PDB entry 6HVW | X-ray diffraction, 3.00 A resolution | chains I and Y of the 28 polymer chains in the assembly

# Chain I
Protein: Proteasome subunit beta type-3
Organism: Saccharomyces cerevisiae (strain ATCC 204508 / S288c)
Notes: EC 3.4.25.1
UniProtKB: P25451 (PSB3_YEAST); residues 0-204 here correspond to UniProt positions 1-205 (UniProt number = residue number + 1)
Chain sequence (205 residues; row label = number of the first residue in the row; numbering starts at 0):
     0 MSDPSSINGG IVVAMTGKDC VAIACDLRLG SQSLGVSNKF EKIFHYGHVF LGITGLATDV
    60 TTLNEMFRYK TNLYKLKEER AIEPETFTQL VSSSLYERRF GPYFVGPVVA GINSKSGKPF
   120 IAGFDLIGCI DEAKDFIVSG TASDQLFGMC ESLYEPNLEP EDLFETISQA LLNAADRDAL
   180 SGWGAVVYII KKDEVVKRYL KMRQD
Not modelled in the structure: 0
Bound ions: Mg2+ site 1: Ala174, Asp177, Ser180; Mg2+ site 2: Asp204 (shared with Ala165(Y), Asp168(Y) of chain Y)
Small-molecule neighbours: GVW ((2S)-N-[(2S,3R)-1-[(4AS,8AS)-1,2,3,4,4A,5,6,7,8,8A-decahydronaphthalen-2-yl]-4-methyl-3,4-bis(oxidanyl)pentan-2-yl]-3-(4-methoxyphenyl)-2-[[(2S)-2-(2-morpholin-4-ylethanoylamino)propanoyl]amino]propanamide): Asp124, Leu125, Ile126, Cys128

# Chain Y
Protein: Proteasome subunit beta type-5
Organism: Saccharomyces cerevisiae (strain ATCC 204508 / S288c)
Notes: EC 3.4.25.1
UniProtKB: P30656 (PSB5_YEAST); residues 1-212 here correspond to UniProt positions 76-287 (UniProt number = residue number + 75)
Chain sequence (212 residues; row label = number of the first residue in the row):
     1 TTTLAFRFQG GIIVAVDSRA TAGNWVASQT VKKVIEINPF LLGTMAGGAA DCQFWETWLG
    61 SQCRLHELRE KERISVAAAS KILSNLVYQY KGAGLSMGTM ICGYTRKEGP TIYYVDSDGT
   121 RLKGDIFCVG SGQTFAYGVL DSNYKWDLSV EDALYLGKRS ILAAAHRDAY SGGSVNLYHV
   181 TEDGWIYHGN HDVGELFWKV KEEEGSFNNV IG
Covalent attachments: compound GVW linked to Thr1
Bound ions: Mg2+: Ala165, Asp168 (shared with Asp204(I) of chain I)
Small-molecule neighbours: GVW ((2S)-N-[(2S,3R)-1-[(4AS,8AS)-1,2,3,4,4A,5,6,7,8,8A-decahydronaphthalen-2-yl]-4-methyl-3,4-bis(oxidanyl)pentan-2-yl]-3-(4-methoxyphenyl)-2-[[(2S)-2-(2-morpholin-4-ylethanoylamino)propanoyl]amino]propanamide): Arg19, Ala20, Thr21, Ala22, Val31, Lys32, Lys33, Met45, Ala46, Gly47, Gly48, Ala49, Cys52, Gln53, Ser96, Ser131, Tyr170

# How chain I and chain Y interact
Residue-residue contacts - 46 pairs, chain I then chain Y:
  Arg27(I) - Ala169(Y)
  Ser32(I) - Arg167(Y)
  Ser32(I) - Asp168(Y)
  Ser32(I) - Ala169(Y)  hydrogen bond (backbone-backbone)
  Ser32(I) - Tyr170(Y)
  Leu33(I) - Phe135(Y)  hydrophobic
  Gly34(I) - Arg167(Y)  hydrogen bond (backbone-side chain)
  Val35(I) - Arg167(Y)  hydrogen bond (backbone-side chain)
  Asn37(I) - Asn209(Y)  hydrogen bond (side chain-backbone)
  Asn37(I) - Val210(Y)
  Lys38(I) - Asn209(Y)  hydrogen bond (side chain-backbone)
  Lys38(I) - Val210(Y)
  Lys38(I) - Ile211(Y)
  Gln144(I) - Trp25(Y)
  Asp175(I) - Val26(Y)
  Asp175(I) - Gln29(Y)
  Arg176(I) - Trp25(Y)
  Arg176(I) - Val26(Y)  hydrogen bond (side chain-backbone)
  Arg176(I) - Ala27(Y)  hydrogen bond (side chain-backbone)
  Arg176(I) - Ser28(Y)
  Asp177(I) - Asn24(Y)
  Asp177(I) - Val26(Y)
  Ala178(I) - Asn24(Y)  hydrogen bond (backbone-backbone)
  Ala178(I) - Val26(Y)
  Ala178(I) - Ala169(Y)
  Ala178(I) - Tyr170(Y)  hydrophobic
  Leu179(I) - Asn24(Y)
  Trp182(I) - His166(Y)  hydrogen bond (side chain-backbone)
  Trp182(I) - Arg167(Y)
  Tyr198(I) - Ile211(Y)  hydrophobic
  Lys200(I) - Trp198(Y)
  Met201(I) - Trp198(Y)
  Arg202(I) - Gln29(Y)
  Arg202(I) - Gly173(Y)  hydrogen bond (side chain-backbone)
  Arg202(I) - Asp192(Y)  salt bridge
  Arg202(I) - Gly194(Y)
  Gln203(I) - His166(Y)  hydrogen bond (backbone-side chain)
  Gln203(I) - Phe197(Y)
  Gln203(I) - Trp198(Y)
  Gln203(I) - Val210(Y)
  Asp204(I) - Arg19(Y)  salt bridge
  Asp204(I) - Ala165(Y)
  Asp204(I) - Ser171(Y)
  Asp204(I) - Gly172(Y)
  Asp204(I) - Gly173(Y)  hydrogen bond (side chain-backbone)
  Asp204(I) - Val193(Y)
Also at the interface, not in a pair above, chain I (22 interface residues in all): Leu26, Gln31

# Overview
The interface between chain I and chain Y involves 22 residues on one side and 25 on the other; the contacts
include 12 hydrogen bonds and 2 salt bridges. Polar pairs include Arg202(I)-Asp192(Y), Asp204(I)-Arg19(Y) and
Gly34(I)-Arg167(Y). Chain I binds compound GVW.
Chain I is Proteasome subunit beta type-3 and chain Y is Proteasome subunit beta type-5, both from
Saccharomyces cerevisiae (strain ATCC 204508 / S288c); the structure, Yeast 20S proteasome with human beta2i
(1-53) in complex with 43, was determined by X-ray diffraction (same publication as 6HTB, 6HTC, 6HTD, 6HTP,
6HTR, 6HUB and 30 further entries).
